PDB entry 1WRQ | X-ray diffraction, 2.20 A resolution | chains A and B of the 4 polymer chains in the assembly

# Chain A (and B)
Molecule: Hut operon positive regulatory protein
Source organism: Bacillus subtilis
Notes: chain B of this document is another copy of the same molecule, construct and numbering; everything in this record applies to it too
UniProtKB: P10943 (HUTP_BACSU); residues 2-148 here correspond to UniProt positions 1-147 (UniProt number = residue number - 1)
Amino-acid sequence (147 residues; row label = number of the first residue in the row):
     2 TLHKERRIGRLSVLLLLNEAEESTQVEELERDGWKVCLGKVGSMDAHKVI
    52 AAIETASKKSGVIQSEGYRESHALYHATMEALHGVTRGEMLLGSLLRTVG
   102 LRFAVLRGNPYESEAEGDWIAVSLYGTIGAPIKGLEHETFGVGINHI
Disordered / not traced: 20-23 (chain B: 21-24)
Construct notes: engineered mutation Ile51 (Val50 in P10943)
Bound ions: Mg2+: His73, His77, His138 (together with histidine)
Residues lining bound ligands: histidine (HIS): Tyr69, His73, Tyr76, His77, Arg88, Leu97, Arg98, Ile129, Gly130, Ala131, Leu136, His138

# Interface between chain A and chain B
Contacting residue pairs - 43 pairs, chain A then chain B:
  Leu3(A) with Thr128(B)
  Arg8(A) with Tyr126(B); Glu139(B)
  Ile9(A) with Glu139(B), hydrogen bond (backbone-side chain)
  Gly10(A) with Glu139(B), hydrogen bond (backbone-side chain); Phe141(B)
  Arg11(A) with Leu18(B), hydrogen bond (side chain-backbone); Tyr126(B); Glu139(B), hydrogen bond (backbone-side chain); Phe141(B)
  Val14(A) with Val14(B), hydrophobic; Leu18(B), hydrophobic; Phe141(B), hydrophobic
  Leu15(A) with Leu18(B), hydrophobic; Asn19(B)
  Leu18(A) with Arg11(B), hydrogen bond (backbone-side chain); Val14(B), hydrophobic; Leu15(B), hydrophobic
  Glu81(A) with Arg88(B), salt bridge
  His84(A) with Arg88(B); Gly89(B)
  Gly85(A) with Gly85(B)
  Arg88(A) with Glu81(B), salt bridge; His84(B), hydrogen bond (backbone-side chain)
  Gly89(A) with His84(B)
  Tyr112(A) with Gly135(B); Glu137(B), hydrogen bond (side chain-backbone); His138(B)
  Tyr126(A) with Arg8(B); Arg11(B)
  Thr128(A) with Leu3(B)
  Gly135(A) with Tyr112(B)
  Glu137(A) with Tyr112(B), hydrogen bond (backbone-side chain)
  His138(A) with Tyr112(B)
  Glu139(A) with Arg8(B); Ile9(B), hydrogen bond (side chain-backbone); Gly10(B), hydrogen bond (side chain-backbone); Arg11(B), hydrogen bond (side chain-backbone); Ile145(B)
  Phe141(A) with Phe141(B), hydrophobic; Val143(B), hydrophobic
  Val143(A) with Phe141(B), hydrophobic
  Ile145(A) with Glu139(B)
Also at the interface, not in a pair above, chain A (25 interface residues in all): Thr2, Trp120
Also at the interface, not in a pair above, chain B (26 interface residues in all): Thr2, Trp120

# Overview
25 residues of chain A face 26 of chain B across their interface; the contacts include 11 hydrogen bonds and 2
salt bridges. Among the polar pairs are Glu81(A)-Arg88(B), Ile9(A)-Glu139(B) and Gly10(A)-Glu139(B). Chain A
binds histidine. His73(A), His77(A) and His138(A) coordinate Mg2+.
Both chains are Hut operon positive regulatory protein (Bacillus subtilis). Entry 1WRQ (Crystal Structure of
HutP-Antitermination complex) was determined by X-ray diffraction.
